Entry 8DLV (electron microscopy, 3.11 A resolution); this record covers chains B and E.

Chain B:
Molecule: Spike glycoprotein
Organism: Severe acute respiratory syndrome coronavirus 2
UniProt: P0DTC2 (SPIKE_SARS2); residues 1-1208 here = UniProt positions 1-1208
Sequence (1288 residues; row label = number of the first residue in the row):
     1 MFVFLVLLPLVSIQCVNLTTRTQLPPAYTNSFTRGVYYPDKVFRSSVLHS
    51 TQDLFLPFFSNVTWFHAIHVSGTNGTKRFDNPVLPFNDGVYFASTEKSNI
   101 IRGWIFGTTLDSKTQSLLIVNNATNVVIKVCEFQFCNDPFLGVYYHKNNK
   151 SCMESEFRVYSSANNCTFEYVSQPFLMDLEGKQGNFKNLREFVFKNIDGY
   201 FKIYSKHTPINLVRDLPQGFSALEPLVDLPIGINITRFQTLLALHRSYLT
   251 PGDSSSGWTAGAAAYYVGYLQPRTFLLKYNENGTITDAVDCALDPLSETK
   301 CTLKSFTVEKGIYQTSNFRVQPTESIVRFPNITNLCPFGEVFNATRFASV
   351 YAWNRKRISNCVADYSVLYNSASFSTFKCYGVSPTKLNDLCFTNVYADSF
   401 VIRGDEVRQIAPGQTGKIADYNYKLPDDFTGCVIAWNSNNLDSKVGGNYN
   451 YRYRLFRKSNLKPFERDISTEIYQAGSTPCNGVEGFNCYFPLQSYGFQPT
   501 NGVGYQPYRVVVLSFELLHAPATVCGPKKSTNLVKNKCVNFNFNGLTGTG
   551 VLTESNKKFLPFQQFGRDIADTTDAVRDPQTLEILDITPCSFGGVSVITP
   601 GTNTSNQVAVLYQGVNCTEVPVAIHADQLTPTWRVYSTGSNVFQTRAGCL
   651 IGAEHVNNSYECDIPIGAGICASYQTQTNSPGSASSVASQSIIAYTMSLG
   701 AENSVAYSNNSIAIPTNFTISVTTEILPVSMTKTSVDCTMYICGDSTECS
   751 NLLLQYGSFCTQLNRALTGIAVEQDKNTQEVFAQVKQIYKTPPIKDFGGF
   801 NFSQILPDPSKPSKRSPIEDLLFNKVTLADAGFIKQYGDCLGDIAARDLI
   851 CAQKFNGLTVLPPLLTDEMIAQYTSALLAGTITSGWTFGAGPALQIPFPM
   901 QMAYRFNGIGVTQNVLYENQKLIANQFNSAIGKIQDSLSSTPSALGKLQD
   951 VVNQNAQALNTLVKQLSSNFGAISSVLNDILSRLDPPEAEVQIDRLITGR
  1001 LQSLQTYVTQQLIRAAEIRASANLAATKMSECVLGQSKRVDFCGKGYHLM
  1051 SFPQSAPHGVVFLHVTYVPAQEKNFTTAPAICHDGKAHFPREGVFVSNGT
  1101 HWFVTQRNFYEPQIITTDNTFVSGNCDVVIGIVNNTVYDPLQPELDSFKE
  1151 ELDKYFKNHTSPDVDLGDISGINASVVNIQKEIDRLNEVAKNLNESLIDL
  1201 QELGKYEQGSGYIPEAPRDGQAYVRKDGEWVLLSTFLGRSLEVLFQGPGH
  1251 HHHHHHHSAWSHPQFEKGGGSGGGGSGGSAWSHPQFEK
Not modelled in the structure: 1-329, 531-1288
Differences from the reference sequence: conflict Ile13 (Ser in P0DTC2), Cys152 (Trp in P0DTC2), Arg452 (Leu in P0DTC2), Gly614 (Asp in P0DTC2), Gly682 (Arg in P0DTC2), Ser683 (Arg in P0DTC2), Ser685 (Arg in P0DTC2), Pro817 (Phe in P0DTC2), Pro892 (Ala in P0DTC2), Pro899 (Ala in P0DTC2), Pro942 (Ala in P0DTC2), Pro986 (Lys in P0DTC2), Pro987 (Val in P0DTC2); expression tag (1209-1288)
Disulfides: Cys336-Cys361, Cys379-Cys432, Cys391-Cys525, Cys480-Cys488
Covalent attachments: N-acetylglucosamine (NAG) linked to Asn343
UniProt features mapped onto this chain:
  - region: Asn280 to Cys301 (Putative superantigen), Arg403 to Asp405 (Integrin-binding motif), Asn448 to Tyr451, Tyr453 to Phe456 (Immunodominant HLA epitope recognized by the CD8+), Pro681, Ala684 (Putative superantigen), Ser816 to Tyr837 (Fusion peptide 1), Lys835 to Phe855 (Fusion peptide 2), Asp1163 to Glu1202 (Heptad repeat 2)
  - site: Arg815, Ser816 (Cleavage)
  - glycosylation: Asn17 (N-linked (GlcNAc...) (complex) asparagine), Asn61 (N-linked (GlcNAc...) (hybrid) asparagine), Asn74 (N-linked (GlcNAc...) (complex) asparagine), Asn122 (N-linked (GlcNAc...) (hybrid) asparagine), Asn149 (N-linked (GlcNAc...) (complex) asparagine), Asn165 (N-linked (GlcNAc...) (complex) asparagine), Asn234 (N-linked (GlcNAc...) (high mannose) asparagine), Asn282 (N-linked (GlcNAc...) (complex) asparagine), Thr323 (O-linked (GalNAc) threonine), Ser325 (O-linked (HexNAc...) serine), Asn331 (N-linked (GlcNAc...) (complex) asparagine), Asn343 (N-linked (GlcNAc...) (complex) asparagine), Asn603 (N-linked (GlcNAc...) (hybrid) asparagine), Asn616 (N-linked (GlcNAc...) (complex) asparagine), Asn657 (N-linked (GlcNAc...) (complex) asparagine), Thr676 (O-linked (GlcNAc...) threonine), Thr678 (O-linked (GlcNAc...) threonine), Asn709 (N-linked (GlcNAc...) (high mannose) asparagine), Asn717 (N-linked (GlcNAc...) (hybrid) asparagine), Asn801 (N-linked (GlcNAc...) (hybrid) asparagine) and 6 more in UniProt
  - natural variant: Leu5 (L5F: In strain: Iota/B.1.526), Leu18 (L18F: In strain: Beta/B.1.351, Gamma/P.1 and 1 more), Thr19 (T19I: In strain: Omicron/BQ.1.1, Omicron/XBB.1.5 and 1 more; T19R: In strain: Delta/B.1.617.2, Omicron/BA.2 and 4 more), Thr20 (T20N: In strain: Gamma/P.1), Leu24 to Ala27 (sequence variant, change not given here; In strain: Omicron/BA.2, Omicron/BA.2.12.1 and 6 more), Pro26 (P26S: In strain: Gamma/P.1), Gln52 (Q52H: In strain: Omicron/EG.5.1), Ala67 (A67V: In strain: Eta/B.1.525, Omicron/BA.1), His69 to Val70 (deletion: In strain: Alpha/B.1.1.7, Eta/B.1.525 and 5 more), Gly75 (G75V: In strain: Lambda/C.37), Thr76 (T76I: In strain: Lambda/C.37), Asp80 (D80A: In strain: Beta/B.1.351), 79 further natural variant entries in UniProt
  - mutagenesis: His69 to Val70 (Increased incorporation of cleaved spike into virions), Asn121 (N121Q: Partial loss of biliverdin affinity), Arg190 (R190K: Partial loss of biliverdin affinity), Asn234 (N234Q: Increased resistance to neutralizing antibodies), Asn331 (N331Q: Reduced viral infectivity), Asn343 (N343Q: Reduced viral infectivity), Tyr453 (Y453F: Decreased HLA binding to NF9 epitope. Increased binding affinity to human ACE2), Ala475 (A475V: Increased resistance to neutralizing antibodies), Val483 (V483A: Increased resistance to neutralizing antibodies), Glu484 (E484D: Increased replication in human TMEM106B overexpressing cells), Phe490 (F490L: Increased resistance to neutralizing antibodies and human covalescent sera neutralization), Gln493 (Q493N: Reduced host ACE2-binding affinity in vitro; Q493Y: Reduced host ACE2-binding affinity in vitro), 10 further mutagenesis entries in UniProt

Chain E:
Molecule: Processed angiotensin-converting enzyme 2
Organism: Homo sapiens
UniProt: Q9BYF1 (ACE2_HUMAN); residue numbers follow UniProt; this construct covers 18-615
Sequence (606 residues; numbered 18 to 623; the number before each row is that of its first residue):
    18 QSTIEEQAKTFLDKFNHEAEDLFYQSSLASWNYNTNITEENVQNMNNAGD
    68 KWSAFLKEQSTLAQMYPLQEIQNLTVKLQLQALQQNGSSVLSEDKSKRLN
   118 TILNTMSTIYSTGKVCNPDNPQECLLLEPGLNEIMANSLDYNERLWAWES
   168 WRSEVGKQLRPLYEEYVVLKNEMARANHYEDYGDYWRGDYEVNGVDGYDY
   218 SRGQLIEDVEHTFEEIKPLYEHLHAYVRAKLMNAYPSYISPIGCLPAHLL
   268 GDMWGRFWTNLYSLTVPFGQKPNIDVTDAMVDQAWDAQRIFKEAEKFFVS
   318 VGLPNMTQGFWENSMLTDPGNVQKAVCHPTAWDLGKGDFRILMCTKVTMD
   368 DFLTAHHEMGHIQYDMAYAAQPFLLRNGANEGFHEAVGEIMSLSAATPKH
   418 LKSIGLLSPDFQEDNETEINFLLKQALTIVGTLPFTYMLEKWRWMVFKGE
   468 IPKDQWMKKWWEMKREIVGVVEPVPHDETYCDPASLFHVSNDYSFIRYYT
   518 RTLYQFQFQEALCQAAKHEGPLHKCDISNSTEAGQKLFNMLRLGKSEPWT
   568 LALENVVGAKNMNVRPLLNYFEPLFTWLKDQNKNSFVGWSTDWSPYADHH
   618 HHHHHH
Not modelled in the structure: 18, 615-623
Differences from the reference sequence: expression tag (616-623)
Disulfides: Cys133-Cys141, Cys530-Cys542
Covalent attachments: N-acetylglucosamine (NAG) linked to Asn53, Asn90, Asn103, Asn322, Asn432, Asn546
UniProt features mapped onto this chain:
  - region (Interaction with SARS-CoV spike glycoprotein): Asp30 to Tyr41, Met82 to Pro84, Lys353 to Arg357
  - active site: Glu375 (Proton acceptor), His505 (Proton donor)
  - binding site (chloride): Arg169, Trp477, Lys481
  - binding site (substrate): Arg273, His345, Pro346, Tyr515
  - binding site (Zn(2+)): His374, His378, Glu402
  - glycosylation (N-linked (GlcNAc...) asparagine): Asn53, Asn90, Asn103, Asn322, Asn432, Asn546
  - mutagenesis: Ser19 (S19P: Increases slightly the interaction with RBD domain of SARS-CoV-2 spike protein), Gln24 to Lys26 (Slightly inhibits interaction with SARS-CoV spike glycoprotein), Gln24 (Q24T: Increases slightly the interaction with RBD domain of SARS-CoV-2 spike protein), Ala25 (A25V: Increases slightly the interaction with RBD domain of SARS-CoV-2 spike protein), Thr27 (T27Y: Increases slightly the interaction with RBD domain of SARS-CoV-2 spike protein. In sACE2.v2.2; increases interaction with RBD domain of SARS-CoV-2 spike protein ...), Leu29 (L29F: Increases slightly the interaction with RBD domain of SARS-CoV-2 spike protein), Lys31 (K31D: Abolishes interaction with SARS-CoV spike glycoprotein; K31Y: Increases slightly the interaction with RBD domain of SARS-CoV-2 spike protein), Asn33 (N33D: Increases slightly the interaction with RBD domain of SARS-CoV-2 spike protein), His34 (H34A: Increases slightly the interaction with RBD domain of SARS-CoV-2 spike protein), Glu37 (E37A: No effect on interaction with SARS-CoV spike glycoprotein), Asp38 (D38A: No effect on interaction with SARS-CoV spike glycoprotein), Leu39 (L39R: Increases slightly the interaction with RBD domain of SARS-CoV-2 spike protein), 48 further mutagenesis entries in UniProt

Chain B / chain E interface:
Residue-residue contacts (36; chain B residue first):
  Lys417(B) - Asp30(E)  salt bridge
  Tyr449(B) - Asp38(E)  hydrogen bond
  Tyr453(B) - His34(E)  hydrogen bond
  Leu455(B) - Asp30(E)
  Phe456(B) - Thr27(E)
  Ala475(B) - Ser19(E)
  Ala475(B) - Gln24(E)
  Ala475(B) - Thr27(E)
  Gly476(B) - Gln24(E)
  Phe486(B) - Met82(E)  hydrophobic
  Phe486(B) - Tyr83(E)
  Asn487(B) - Gln24(E)
  Asn487(B) - Tyr83(E)  hydrogen bond
  Tyr489(B) - Thr27(E)
  Tyr489(B) - Phe28(E)
  Tyr489(B) - Lys31(E)
  Tyr489(B) - Tyr83(E)  hydrogen bond
  Gln493(B) - Lys31(E)  hydrogen bond
  Gln493(B) - His34(E)  hydrogen bond
  Ser494(B) - His34(E)
  Gly496(B) - Lys353(E)
  Gln498(B) - Tyr41(E)
  Gln498(B) - Gln42(E)  hydrogen bond
  Gln498(B) - Leu45(E)
  Thr500(B) - Tyr41(E)  hydrogen bond
  Thr500(B) - Asn330(E)
  Thr500(B) - Asp355(E)
  Thr500(B) - Arg357(E)
  Asn501(B) - Tyr41(E)  hydrogen bond
  Asn501(B) - Lys353(E)
  Gly502(B) - Lys353(E)  hydrogen bond (backbone-backbone)
  Gly502(B) - Gly354(E)
  Tyr505(B) - Glu37(E)  hydrogen bond
  Tyr505(B) - Lys353(E)
  Tyr505(B) - Gly354(E)
  Tyr505(B) - Arg393(E)  hydrogen bond
Other interface residues (no listed pair), chain B (20 interface residues in all): Gly446, Ser477
Other interface residues (no listed pair), chain E (22 interface residues in all): Glu35, Leu79

In short:
20 residues of chain B face 22 of chain E across their interface, with 12 hydrogen bonds and 1 salt bridge.
Polar contacts include Lys417(B)-Asp30(E), Tyr449(B)-Asp38(E) and Tyr453(B)-His34(E). Covalently linked
N-acetylglucosamine: at Asn343(B). N-acetylglucosamine is covalently linked to Asn53(E), Asn90(E), Asn103(E),
Asn322(E), Asn432(E) and Asn546(E).
Chain B is Spike glycoprotein (Severe acute respiratory syndrome coronavirus 2) and chain E is Processed
angiotensin-converting enzyme 2 (Homo sapiens); the structure, Cryo-EM structure of SARS-CoV-2 Epsilon
(B.1.429) spike protein in complex with human ACE2 (focused refinement of ..., was determined by electron
microscopy together with 8DLJ, 8DLK, 8DLM, 8DLN, 8DLP, 8DLQ and 6 further entries from the same study.
